Entry 5U56 (X-ray diffraction, 2.65 A resolution); this record covers chains C and A.

[Chain C]
Name: Stringent starvation protein A
Source organism: Francisella tularensis
Reference sequence: A0A0E2ZL39 (A0A0E2ZL39_FRATU); residues 4-210 here correspond to UniProt positions 3-209 (UniProt number = residue number - 1)
Sequence (211 residues; each row starts with the number of its first residue; numbering starts at 0):
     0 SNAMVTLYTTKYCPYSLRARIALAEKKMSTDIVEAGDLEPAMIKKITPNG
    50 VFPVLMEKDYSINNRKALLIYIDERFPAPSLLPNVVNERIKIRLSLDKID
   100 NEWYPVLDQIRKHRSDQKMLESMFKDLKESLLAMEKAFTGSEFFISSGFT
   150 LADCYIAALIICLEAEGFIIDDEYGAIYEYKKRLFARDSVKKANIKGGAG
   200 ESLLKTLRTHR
Unresolved in the structure: 0-1, 196-210
Sequence notes: expression tag (0-3)

[Chain A]
Name: Macrophage growth locus A
Source organism: Francisella tularensis
Reference sequence: A0A0E2ZLH6 (A0A0E2ZLH6_FRATU); numbering as in UniProt (aligned over 1-201)
Sequence (204 residues; row label = number of the first residue in the row; numbers below 1 keep their minus sign (Ser-2 is residue -2)):
    -2 SNAMLLYTKKDDIYSDIVRMILLIKGANAKIVDVSKEENSKHLEELNIIT
    48 PNGNIPTLSTDDFAVYRLSVIIEAIEDLYPFPPMFPVFPKQRANARILLE
    98 YVNKTFLQNIIKLQSPDLDEKQANEIKMLMQRDIISTYKKIVSEREVNAE
   148 SNPDAQNINVLTLIITFVFYYFIKLKISIPTKDKNIIKEIKELLSEPNFI
   198 KTIK
Unresolved in the structure: -2 to -1
Sequence notes: expression tag (-2 to 0)
Ligand contacts: proline (PRO): Tyr11, Ile52, Tyr63, Arg64, Leu65, Asn100, Gln105
From the paper describing this entry:
  - higher-order assembly contacts with a neighbouring Stringent starvation protein A: Ala71, Ala90

[Interface between chain C and chain A]
Contacting residue pairs (31; chain C residue first):
  Glu56(C) - Lys87(A)  salt bridge
  Tyr59(C) - Lys87(A)
  Tyr59(C) - Asn91(A)  hydrogen bond
  Asn63(C) - Ile94(A)
  Asn63(C) - Glu97(A)  hydrogen bond
  Ile69(C) - Arg93(A)
  Tyr70(C) - Pro86(A)
  Tyr70(C) - Lys87(A)  hydrogen bond
  Glu73(C) - Arg89(A)  salt bridge
  Glu73(C) - Arg93(A)  salt bridge
  Val85(C) - Asp74(A)
  Val85(C) - Leu75(A)  hydrophobic
  Asn86(C) - Asp59(A)
  Asn86(C) - Phe60(A)
  Arg88(C) - Asp74(A)  salt bridge
  Ile89(C) - Phe60(A)  hydrophobic
  Ile89(C) - Val62(A)  hydrophobic
  Ile89(C) - Ala71(A)  hydrophobic
  Ile89(C) - Asp74(A)
  Ile89(C) - Leu75(A)  hydrophobic
  Lys90(C) - Asp59(A)
  Lys90(C) - Phe60(A)
  Arg92(C) - Glu70(A)
  Arg92(C) - Asp74(A)  salt bridge
  Leu93(C) - Ala61(A)
  Leu93(C) - Val67(A)
  Asp96(C) - Arg64(A)  salt bridge
  Asp96(C) - Ser66(A)
  Asp96(C) - Val67(A)
  Lys97(C) - Tyr63(A)  hydrogen bond
  Glu101(C) - Arg64(A)  salt bridge
Interface residues without a listed pair, chain C (21 interface residues in all): Ile61, Lys65, Ala66, Arg74, Asn100
Interface residues without a listed pair, chain A (20 interface residues in all): Ala90
From the paper, about this interface:
  - interface residues, chain A: Tyr63(A), Arg64(A)

[In short]
The interface between chain C and chain A involves 21 residues on one side and 20 on the other, with 4
hydrogen bonds and 7 salt bridges. Polar contacts include Glu56(C)-Lys87(A), Glu73(C)-Arg89(A) and
Glu73(C)-Arg93(A). The paper reports interface residues Tyr63(A) and Arg64(A); higher-order assembly contacts
with a neighbouring Stringent starvation protein A through Ala71(A) and Ala90(A).
Chain C is Stringent starvation protein A and chain A is Macrophage growth locus A, both from Francisella
tularensis; the structure, Structure of Francisella tularensis heterodimeric SspA (MglA-SspA), was determined
by X-ray diffraction together with 6ALX and 5U51 from the same study.
